Entry 1Q1Y (X-ray diffraction, 1.90 A resolution); this record covers chain A.

# Chain A
Name: Peptide deformylase
Organism: Staphylococcus aureus
Notes: EC 3.5.1.88
UniProt: P68826 (DEF_STAAU); numbering as in UniProt (aligned over 1-183)
Chain sequence (191 residues; numbered 1 to 191; the number before each row is that of its first residue):
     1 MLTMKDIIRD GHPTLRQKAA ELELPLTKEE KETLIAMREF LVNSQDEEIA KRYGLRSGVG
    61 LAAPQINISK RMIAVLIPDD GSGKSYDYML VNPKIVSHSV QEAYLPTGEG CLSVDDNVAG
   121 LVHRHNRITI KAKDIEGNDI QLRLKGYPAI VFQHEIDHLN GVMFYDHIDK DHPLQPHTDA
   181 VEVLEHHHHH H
Disordered / not traced: 187-191
Modified residues: Cys-111 (3-sulfinoalanine; CSD)
Differences from the reference sequence: modified residue (111); expression tag (184-191)
Ion coordination: Zn2+: Cys-111, His-154, His-158 (together with actinonin)
Small-molecule neighbours: actinonin (BB2): Arg-56, Ser-57, Gly-58, Val-59, Gly-60, Leu-61, Gln-65, Leu-105, Glu-109, Gly-110, Cys-111, Leu-112, Tyr-147, Ile-150, Val-151, His-154, Glu-155, His-158, Glu-185
UniProt features mapped onto this chain:
  - active site: Glu-155
  - binding site (Fe cation): Cys-111, His-154, His-158

# Overview
Chain A binds actinonin. Cys-111, His-154 and His-158 coordinate Zn2+. Curated annotation (UniProt) lists
active-site residue Glu-155 and 3 Fe cation-binding residues.
Chain A is Peptide deformylase (Staphylococcus aureus); the structure, Crystal Structures of Peptide
Deformylase from Staphylococcus aureus Complexed with Actinonin, was determined by X-ray diffraction,
deposited together with 1IX1.
